8K6U - chains A and J of the 10 polymer chains in the assembly; structure by X-ray diffraction, 1.90 A resolution.

Chain A (and J):
Molecule: Cyanate hydratase
Organism: Escherichia coli K-12
Notes: EC 4.2.1.104; chain J of this document is another copy of the same molecule, construct and numbering; everything in this record applies to it too
UniProtKB: P00816 (CYNS_ECOLI); residue numbers follow UniProt; this construct covers 1-156
Chain sequence (160 residues; numbered -3 to 156; the number before each row is that of its first residue; numbers below 1 keep their minus sign (Gly-3 is residue -3)):
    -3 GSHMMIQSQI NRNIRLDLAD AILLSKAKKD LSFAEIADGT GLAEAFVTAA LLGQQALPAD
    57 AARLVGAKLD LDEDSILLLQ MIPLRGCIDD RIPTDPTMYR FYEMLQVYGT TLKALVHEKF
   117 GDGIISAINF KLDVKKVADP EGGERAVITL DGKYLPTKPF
Disordered / not traced: -3 to 0
Differences from the reference sequence: expression tag (-3 to 0)
Curated features (UniProtKB/Swiss-Prot):
  - active site: Arg96, Glu99, Ser122

Interface between chain A and chain J:
Residue-residue contacts (56):
  Met1(A) with His113(J)
  Ile2(A) with His113(J); Glu114(J)
  Ser4(A) with Ala110(J); His113(J)
  Gln5(A) with Lys109(J)
  Ile6(A) with Thr106(J)
  Leu38(A) with Pro155(J), hydrophobic; Phe156(J)
  Ala39(A) with Phe156(J), hydrogen bond (backbone-backbone)
  Phe42(A) with Pro155(J), hydrophobic; Phe156(J)
  Gln51(A) with Thr153(J)
  Ile78(A) with His113(J); Asp118(J)
  Pro79(A) with Lys109(J), hydrogen bond (backbone-side chain)
  Leu80(A) with Lys109(J)
  Arg81(A) with Asp118(J), salt bridge
  Arg87(A) with Arg87(J)
  Thr106(A) with Ile6(J)
  Lys109(A) with Gln5(J); Pro79(J), hydrogen bond (side chain-backbone); Leu80(J)
  Ala110(A) with Ser4(J)
  His113(A) with Ile2(J); Ser4(J); Ile78(J)
  Glu114(A) with Ile2(J)
  Asp118(A) with Ile78(J); Arg81(J), salt bridge
  Ile120(A) with Ile124(J), hydrophobic
  Ser122(A) with Leu151(J)
  Ile124(A) with Ile120(J), hydrophobic; Leu151(J); Pro152(J); Thr153(J); Lys154(J)
  Asn125(A) with Lys154(J)
  Phe126(A) with Phe156(J)
  Lys127(A) with Phe156(J)
  Leu128(A) with Phe156(J)
  Leu151(A) with Ile124(J); Leu151(J), hydrophobic
  Pro152(A) with Ile124(J)
  Thr153(A) with Gln51(J); Ile124(J)
  Lys154(A) with Ile124(J), hydrogen bond (backbone-backbone); Asn125(J)
  Pro155(A) with Leu38(J), hydrophobic; Phe42(J), hydrophobic
  Phe156(A) with Leu38(J); Ala39(J), hydrogen bond (backbone-backbone); Phe42(J), hydrophobic; Phe126(J); Lys127(J); Leu128(J)
Interface residues without a listed pair, chain A (36 interface residues in all): Ala41, Ala52, Gly117
Interface residues without a listed pair, chain J (35 interface residues in all): Met1, Ala41, Ala52, Gly117

In short:
The interface between chain A and chain J involves 36 residues on one side and 35 on the other, with 5
hydrogen bonds and 2 salt bridges. Among the polar pairs are Arg81(A)-Asp118(J), Pro79(A)-Lys109(J) and
Ala39(A)-Phe156(J). UniProt lists 3 active-site residues on chain A.
Both chains are Cyanate hydratase (Escherichia coli K-12). Entry 8K6U (Serial Femtosecond X-ray structure of
E.coli Cyanase with un-modeled density at active site) was determined by X-ray diffraction together with 8K6G,
8K6H, 8K6S and 8K6X from the same study.
